8W2F - chains F and G of the 28 polymer chains in the assembly; structure by electron microscopy, 3.10 A resolution.

== Chain F ==
Protein: Proteasome endopeptidase complex
Source organism: Plasmodium falciparum 3D7
Notes: EC 3.4.25.1
Reference sequence: Q8IK90 (Q8IK90_PLAF7); residues 1-254 here = UniProt positions 1-254
Amino-acid sequence (254 residues; row label = number of the first residue in the row):
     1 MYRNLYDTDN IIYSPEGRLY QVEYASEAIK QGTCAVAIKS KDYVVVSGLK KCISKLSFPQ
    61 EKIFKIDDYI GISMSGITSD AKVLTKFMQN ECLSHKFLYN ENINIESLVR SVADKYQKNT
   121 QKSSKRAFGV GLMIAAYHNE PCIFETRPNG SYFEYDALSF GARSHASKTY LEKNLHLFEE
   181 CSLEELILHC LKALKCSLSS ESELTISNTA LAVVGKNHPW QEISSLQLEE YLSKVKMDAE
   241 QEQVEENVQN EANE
Disordered / not traced: 1-3, 199-202, 237-254

== Chain G ==
Protein: Proteasome subunit alpha type-3, putative
Source organism: Plasmodium falciparum 3D7
Notes: EC 3.4.25.1
Reference sequence: O77396 (O77396_PLAF7); residue numbers follow UniProt; this construct covers 1-252
Amino-acid sequence (252 residues; each row starts with the number of its first residue):
     1 MAGLSAGYDL SVSTFSPDGR LYQVEYIYKS INNNNTALCL ECKDGIICCC INSNMDKNKM
    61 IKKNSYNRIY HVNNNIIITY SGFDGDARNI IDRARSEANT YYYNFHTNIP LHILVNRISL
   121 YIHAYTLYWH MRPFAASIII SSFNEKDKGD IYCIEPNGAC YKYSGIVIGK NKEMFKTEIE
   181 KKDYKDINVR DAIEDIYKFI LTSDDHMNKN NLQNLVNFSW ICKESSYEFQ NIHEEILTPA
   241 LNKAVEYIEK LN
Disordered / not traced: 1-6, 203-211, 241-252

== Interface between chain F and chain G ==
Residue-residue contacts - 62 pairs, chain F then chain G:
  Leu5(F) with Leu10(G)
  Tyr6(F) with Asp9(G), hydrogen bond; Leu10(G), hydrophobic
  Asn10(F) with Arg132(G)
  Ile11(F) with Trp129(G); His130(G); Met131(G); Arg132(G)
  Ile12(F) with Leu10(G); Gln23(G)
  Tyr13(F) with Gln23(G), hydrogen bond (backbone-side chain); Tyr26(G); Ile27(G), hydrophobic; Phe83(G), hydrophobic; Asp86(G); Arg132(G), hydrogen bond; Pro133(G), hydrogen bond (side chain-backbone); Phe134(G); Ala135(G)
  Ser14(F) with Tyr26(G)
  Pro15(F) with Tyr26(G), hydrophobic; Lys29(G)
  Gly17(F) with Tyr26(G); Ser30(G)
  Leu19(F) with Phe83(G), hydrophobic; Arg132(G)
  Arg110(F) with Tyr70(G); Arg88(G)
  Ala113(F) with Arg88(G)
  Asp114(F) with Arg88(G), salt bridge; Asp92(G)
  Gln117(F) with Gly85(G); Asn89(G)
  Thr120(F) with Arg132(G), hydrogen bond (backbone-side chain)
  Gln121(F) with Asp86(G), hydrogen bond; Asn89(G); Tyr125(G); Met131(G); Arg132(G), hydrogen bond (backbone-backbone); Phe134(G)
  Lys122(F) with His130(G); Met131(G)
  Ser123(F) with His130(G), hydrogen bond (backbone-backbone)
  Gly150(F) with Arg88(G), hydrogen bond (backbone-side chain)
  Ser151(F) with Asp84(G), hydrogen bond
  Tyr152(F) with Arg88(G)
  Phe153(F) with Met55(G), hydrophobic; Tyr66(G), hydrophobic
  Glu154(F) with Ile61(G); Lys62(G), salt bridge; Ser65(G)
  Tyr155(F) with Met60(G); Ile61(G), hydrophobic; Lys62(G)
  Asp156(F) with Met60(G), hydrogen bond (backbone-backbone); Ile61(G); Lys62(G)
  Ala157(F) with Met60(G)
  Leu171(F) with Met60(G)
  Glu172(F) with Met60(G)
  Leu175(F) with Lys59(G); Met60(G), hydrophobic
Also at the interface, not in a pair above, chain F (31 interface residues in all): Lys39, Asn149
Also at the interface, not in a pair above, chain G (31 interface residues in all): Lys63

== In short ==
Chain F and chain G each contribute 31 residues to their interface; the contacts include 11 hydrogen bonds and
2 salt bridges. Polar pairs include Asp114(F)-Arg88(G), Glu154(F)-Lys62(G) and Tyr6(F)-Asp9(G).
Here chain F is Proteasome endopeptidase complex and chain G is Proteasome subunit alpha type-3, putative,
both from Plasmodium falciparum 3D7. Entry 8W2F (Plasmodium falciparum 20S proteasome bound to an inhibitor)
was determined by electron microscopy.
